PDB entry 1SNO | X-ray diffraction, 1.70 A resolution | chain A

== Chain A ==
Molecule: Staphylococcal nuclease
Organism: Staphylococcus aureus
Notes: EC 3.1.31.1
Reference sequence: P00644 (NUC_STAAU); residues 1-149 here correspond to UniProt positions 83-231 (UniProt number = residue number + 82)
Amino-acid sequence (149 residues; row label = number of the first residue in the row):
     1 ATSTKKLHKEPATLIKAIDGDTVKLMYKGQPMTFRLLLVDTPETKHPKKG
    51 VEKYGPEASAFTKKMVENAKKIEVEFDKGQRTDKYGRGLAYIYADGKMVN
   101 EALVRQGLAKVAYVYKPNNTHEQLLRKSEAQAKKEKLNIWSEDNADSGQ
Unresolved in the structure: 1-5, 142-149
Sequence notes: conflict Leu124 (His206 in P00644)
Curated features (UniProtKB/Swiss-Prot):
  - active site: Arg35, Glu43, Arg87
  - binding site (Ca(2+)): Asp21, Asp40, Thr41

== Summary ==
UniProt lists 3 active-site residues and 3 Ca2+-binding residues.
Chain A is Staphylococcal nuclease (Staphylococcus aureus); the structure, Protein stability in staphylococcal
nuclease, was determined by X-ray diffraction together with 1SNP and 1SNQ from the same study.
